PDB entry 5TKG | X-ray diffraction, 1.20 A resolution | chain A

# Chain A
Protein: Lytic polysaccharide monooxygenase
Source organism: Neurospora crassa
UniProtKB: Q8WZQ2 (Q8WZQ2_NEUCS); residues 1-223 here correspond to UniProt positions 16-238 (UniProt number = residue number + 15)
Sequence (223 residues; numbered 1 to 223; the number before each row is that of its first residue):
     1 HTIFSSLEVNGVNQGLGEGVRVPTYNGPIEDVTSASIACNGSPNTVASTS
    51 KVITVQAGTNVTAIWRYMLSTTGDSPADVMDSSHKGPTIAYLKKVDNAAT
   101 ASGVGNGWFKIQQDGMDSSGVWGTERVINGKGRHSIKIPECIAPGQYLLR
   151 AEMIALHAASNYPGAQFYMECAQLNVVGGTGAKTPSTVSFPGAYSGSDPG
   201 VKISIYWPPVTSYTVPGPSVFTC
Disulfides: Cys-39/Cys-171, Cys-141/Cys-223
Glycans and other covalent adducts: N-acetylglucosamine (NAG) linked to Asn-60
Metal / ion sites: Cu ion: His-1, His-84, Tyr-168
Residues lining bound ligands: oxygen molecule (OXY): His-84, His-157, Ala-158, Gln-166
What the authors report for this chain:
  - Cu ion coordination: His-1, His-84, Tyr-168
  - binding site for oxygen molecule: Glu-30, His-157, Gln-166

# Summary
Ligands of chain A: oxygen molecule. Covalently linked N-acetylglucosamine: at Asn-60. His-1, His-84 and
Tyr-168 form the Cu ion site. From the paper: a binding site for oxygen molecule at Glu-30, His-157 and
Gln-166; Cu ion coordination by His-1, His-84 and Tyr-168.
Chain A is Lytic polysaccharide monooxygenase (Neurospora crassa); the structure, Neurospora crassa
polysaccharide monooxygenase 2 resting state, was determined by X-ray diffraction (same publication as 5TKH
and 5TKI).
